7Y1C - chains Y and f of the 8 polymer chains in the assembly; structure by electron microscopy, 3.13 A resolution.

[Chain Y]
Molecule: phage tail tubular protein B
Source organism: Klebsiella phage Kp9
Amino-acid sequence (791 residues; numbered 1 to 791; the number before each row is that of its first residue):
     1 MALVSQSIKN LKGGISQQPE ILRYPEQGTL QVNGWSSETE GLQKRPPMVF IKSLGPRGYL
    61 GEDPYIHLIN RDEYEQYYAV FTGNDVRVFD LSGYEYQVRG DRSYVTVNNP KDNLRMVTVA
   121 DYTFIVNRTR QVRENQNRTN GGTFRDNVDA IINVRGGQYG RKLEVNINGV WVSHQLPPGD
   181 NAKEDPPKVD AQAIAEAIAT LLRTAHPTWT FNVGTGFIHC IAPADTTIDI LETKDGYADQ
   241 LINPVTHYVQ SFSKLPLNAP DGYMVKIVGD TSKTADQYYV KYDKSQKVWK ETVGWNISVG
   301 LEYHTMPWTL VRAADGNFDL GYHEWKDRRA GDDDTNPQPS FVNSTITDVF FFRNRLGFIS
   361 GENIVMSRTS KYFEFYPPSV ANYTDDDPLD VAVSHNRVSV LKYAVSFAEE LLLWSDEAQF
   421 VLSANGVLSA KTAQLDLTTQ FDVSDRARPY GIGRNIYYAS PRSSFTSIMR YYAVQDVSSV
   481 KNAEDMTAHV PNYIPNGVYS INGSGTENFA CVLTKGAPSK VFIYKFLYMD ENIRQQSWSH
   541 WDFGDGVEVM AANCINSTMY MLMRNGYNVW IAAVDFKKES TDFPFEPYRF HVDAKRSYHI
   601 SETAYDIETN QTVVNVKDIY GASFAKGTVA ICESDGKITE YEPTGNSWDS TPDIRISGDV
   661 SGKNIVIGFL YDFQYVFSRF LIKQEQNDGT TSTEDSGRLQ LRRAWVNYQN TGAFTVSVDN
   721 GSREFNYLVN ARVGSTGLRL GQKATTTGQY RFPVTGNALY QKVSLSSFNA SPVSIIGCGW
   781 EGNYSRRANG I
Unresolved in the structure: 1

[Chain f]
Molecule: phage type I tail fiber
Source organism: Klebsiella phage Kp9
Amino-acid sequence (777 residues; row label = number of the first residue in the row):
     1 MDQDIKTVIQ YPVGTTEFDI PFDYLSRKFV RVSLVSDDNR RLLSNITEYR YVSKTRVKLL
    61 VATTGFDRVE IRRFTSASER IVDFSDGSVL RANDLNVSQL QSAHIAEEAR DAALLAMPED
   121 DAGNLDARNR KIVRLAPGEA GTDAINKNQL DTTLGEAGGI LSEVKDLQKD MEDYLQNWGD
   181 DTTAIRGVLW VYNQGSAVGG ETSFVITKEG PVLAVPYIEI NGSRQYRGWH YEYDLGSKTI
   241 TLAKPLSAGD LVVCTTAETT LPLADSLAGP TGASQIGTAN GLNVQIALDN LRSGVNVLDF
   301 MTFAERAAVL NYTGTNDNSE AFRKAFATGS RQIIVPPGRY HVKDVEIPSK VKLFGTYSYK
   361 PYNVTSDASF GTDGTIIRKV AGADNMFLWN TACAAEGVMF DGRDRTSPAI QSKSGGKISV
   421 GFFKCGFYRF DRVGNRRGAY IGCSFQFCNF NQNNIGIYNT VDGNHIGCTI NANKSHGVML
   481 ETGANSNTFT NCRNEWNEGD NWNFYGATSI QVINELCDRA FGYGFRISNS SVTLINVNIR
   541 RSARTAASGA ASAQIYFESS TLKMIGVNSS VGGDDTGGSI TEPSPDYFFR MAGTSEGRLE
   601 ISDSRLTGYT VGLISGTARP SVIRVINSPG WEDTINEGVA RISGGRPYIG TMPTATGPAN
   661 VSPAVLGLSC GGVNTYDNDM FDIHLTIRNT NNGGHNGAIL TVLLYREGGA ARATIVRVDS
   721 RSNAVGEGDV NSTSADPQQV YQVSVEVTSN DASTFNLLVS TKSDNSASYR FRAKVKP
Unresolved in the structure: 157-777

[Interface between chain Y and chain f]
Pairs across the interface - 17 pairs, chain Y then chain f:
  Val733(Y) with Leu90(f); Arg91(f); Ala92(f)
  Gly734(Y) with Leu90(f), hydrogen bond (backbone-backbone)
  Ser735(Y) with Val89(f)
  Leu738(Y) with Val89(f); Leu90(f)
  Arg739(Y) with Gly87(f), hydrogen bond (side chain-backbone); Ser88(f); Val89(f)
  Leu740(Y) with Phe84(f), hydrophobic; Ser85(f); Asp86(f); Ser88(f), hydrogen bond (backbone-backbone); Leu90(f), hydrophobic
  Gly741(Y) with Asp86(f); Gly87(f)
Interface residues without a listed pair, chain Y (9 interface residues in all): Thr736, Gln742

[In short]
Chain Y and chain f each contribute 9 residues to their interface; the contacts include 3 hydrogen bonds.
Polar pairs include Arg739(Y)-Gly87(f), Gly734(Y)-Leu90(f) and Leu740(Y)-Ser88(f).
Here chain Y is phage tail tubular protein B and chain f is phage type I tail fiber, both from Klebsiella
phage Kp9. Entry 7Y1C (CryoEM structure of Klebsiella phage Kp9 tail complex applied with C6 symmetry) was
determined by electron microscopy.
